8UAF - chains C and M of the 18 polymer chains in the assembly; structure by electron microscopy, 3.18 A resolution.

# Chain C
Protein: SIR2-like domain-containing protein
Source organism: Escherichia coli
UniProtKB: A0A7B5N0T7 (A0A7B5N0T7_ECOLX); residues 1-415 here = UniProt positions 1-415
Amino-acid sequence (415 residues; row label = number of the first residue in the row):
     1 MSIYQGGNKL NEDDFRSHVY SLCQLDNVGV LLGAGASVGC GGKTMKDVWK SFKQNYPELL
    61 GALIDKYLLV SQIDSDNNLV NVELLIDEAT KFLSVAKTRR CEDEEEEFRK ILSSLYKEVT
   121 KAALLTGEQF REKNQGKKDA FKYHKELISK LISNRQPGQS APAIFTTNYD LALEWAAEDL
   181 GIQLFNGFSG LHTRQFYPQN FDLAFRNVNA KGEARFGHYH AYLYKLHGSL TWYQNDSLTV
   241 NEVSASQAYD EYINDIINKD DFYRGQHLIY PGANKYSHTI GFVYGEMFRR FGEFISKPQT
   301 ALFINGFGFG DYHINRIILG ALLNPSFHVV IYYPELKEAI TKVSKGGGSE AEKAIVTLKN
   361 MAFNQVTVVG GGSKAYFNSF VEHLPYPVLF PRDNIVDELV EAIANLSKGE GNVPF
Disordered / not traced: 1, 210-217, 408-415
Residues lining bound ligands: NAD (nicotinamide-adenine-dinucleotide): G33, A34, G35, V38, T44, M45, N81, V82, E83, H227, P271, N305, G306, F307, G308, F309, G310, D311, P334, E335, A375, Y376, F377
From the paper describing this entry:
  - catalytic residues: H227, D311, H313
  - mutagenesis - H227A, D311A, H313A: abolished catalytic activity on NAD+
  - mutagenesis - H227A, D311A, H313A: decreased catalytic activity on single-stranded DNA
  - mutagenesis - H227A: decreased growth

# Chain M
Protein: Nucleoside triphosphate hydrolase
Source organism: Escherichia coli
UniProtKB: A0A822U1Y5 (A0A822U1Y5_ECOLX); residue numbers follow UniProt; this construct covers 1-610
Amino-acid sequence (610 residues; each row starts with the number of its first residue):
     1 MSLFKLTEIS AIGYVVGLEG ERIRINLHEG LQGRLASHRK GVSSVTQPGD LIGFDAGNIL
    61 VVARVTDMAF VEADKAHKAN VGTSDLADIP LRQIIAYAIG FVKRELNGYV FISEDWRLPA
   121 LGSSAVPLTS DFLNIIYSID KEELPKAVEL GVDSRTKTVK IFASVDKLLS RHLAVLGSTG
   181 YGKSNFNALL TRKVSEKYPN SRIVIFDING EYAQAFTGIP NVKHTILGES PNVDSLEKKQ
   241 QKGELYSEEY YCYKKIPYQA LGFAGLIKLL RPSDKTQLPA LRNALSAINR THFKSRNIYL
   301 EKDDGETFLL YDDCRDTNQS KLAEWLDLLR RRRLKRTNVW PPFKSLATLV AEFGCVAADR
   361 SNGSKRDAFG FSNVLPLVKI IQQLAEDIRF KSIVNLNGGG ELADGGTHWD KAMSDEVDYF
   421 FGKEKGQEND WNVHIVNMKN LAQDHAPMLL SALLEMFAEI LFRRGQERSY PTVLLLEEAH
   481 HYLRDPYAEI DSQIKAYERL AKEGRKFKCS LIVSTQRPSE LSPTVLAMCS NWFSLRLTNE
   541 RDLQALRYAM ESGNEQILKQ ISGLPRGDAV AFGSAFNLPV RISINQARPG PKSSDAVFSE
   601 EWANCTELRC
Disordered / not traced: 1-2, 72-88, 485-497, 606-610
Bound ions: Mg2+: S184, E211
Residues lining bound ligands: ADP (adenosine-5'-diphosphate): S178, T179, G180, Y181, G182, K183, S184, N185, R566, G567, I584, N585, Q586

# How chain C and chain M interact
Contacting residue pairs (19):
  S21(C) with V42(M)
  Q24(C) with R34(M)
  D26(C) with G30(M); L31(M); G33(M)
  Q299(C) with S10(M); L35(M); S37(M), hydrogen bond (side chain-backbone)
  L323(C) with L3(M); R39(M), hydrogen bond (backbone-side chain)
  P325(C) with E8(M); H38(M); R39(M)
  S326(C) with S37(M)
  H328(C) with S37(M); H38(M)
  N364(C) with R39(M); K40(M)
  Q365(C) with R39(M), hydrogen bond
Interface residues without a listed pair, chain C (16 interface residues in all): L22, L25, Q156, Q159, L322, N324
Interface residues without a listed pair, chain M (16 interface residues in all): Q32, A36, G41

# Summary
Chain C and chain M each contribute 16 residues to their interface; the contacts include 3 hydrogen bonds.
Among the polar pairs are Q299(C)-S37(M), L323(C)-R39(M) and Q365(C)-R39(M). Bound to chain C: NAD. Chain M
binds ADP. The paper reports catalytic residues H227(C), D311(C) and H313(C); H227A, D311A and H313A of chain
C abolish catalytic activity on NAD+.
Chain C is SIR2-like domain-containing protein and chain M is Nucleoside triphosphate hydrolase, both from
Escherichia coli; the structure, E. coli Sir2_HerA complex (12:6) bound with NAD+, was determined by electron
microscopy, deposited together with 8SU9, 8SUW, 8SUB, 8SXX and 8UAE.
